PDB entry 6NUR | electron microscopy, 3.10 A resolution | chains C and D of the 4 polymer chains in the assembly

[Chain C]
Protein: NSP7
From: Human SARS coronavirus
Reference sequence: P0C6X7 (R1AB_CVHSA); residues 1-83 here correspond to UniProt positions 3837-3919 (UniProt number = residue number + 3836)
Sequence (84 residues; numbered 0 to 83; the number before each row is that of its first residue; numbering starts at 0):
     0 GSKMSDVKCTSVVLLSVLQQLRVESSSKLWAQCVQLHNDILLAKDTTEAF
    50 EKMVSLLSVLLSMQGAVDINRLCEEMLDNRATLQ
Unresolved in the structure: 0-1, 72-83
Construct notes: expression tag (0)

[Chain D]
Protein: NSP8
From: Human SARS coronavirus
Reference sequence: P0C6U8 (R1A_CVHSA); residues 1-198 here correspond to UniProt positions 3920-4117 (UniProt number = residue number + 3919)
Sequence (198 residues; row label = number of the first residue in the row):
     1 AIASEFSSLPSYAAYATAQEAYEQAVANGDSEVVLKKLKKSLNVAKSEFD
    51 RDAAMQRKLEKMADQAMTQMYKQARSEDKRAKVTSAMQTMLFTMLRKLDN
   101 DALNNIINNARDGCVPLNIIPLTTAAKLMVVVPDYGTYKNTCDGNTFTYA
   151 SALWEIQQVVDADSKIVQLSEINMDNSPNLAWPLIVTALRANSAVKLQ
Unresolved in the structure: 1-83, 193-198

[How chain C and chain D interact]
Pairs across the interface (58):
  Lys2(C) with Leu98(D), hydrogen bond (side chain-backbone)
  Asp5(C) with Lys97(D), salt bridge; Leu98(D)
  Val6(C) with Leu98(D), hydrophobic
  Cys8(C) with Met94(D)
  Thr9(C) with Leu91(D); Met94(D); Leu95(D); Leu98(D)
  Val12(C) with Met87(D); Leu91(D), hydrophobic; Met94(D), hydrophobic
  Leu13(C) with Leu91(D), hydrophobic
  Ser15(C) with Met87(D)
  Val16(C) with Met87(D), hydrophobic; Gln88(D); Leu91(D), hydrophobic
  Gln19(C) with Thr84(D); Met87(D)
  Leu28(C) with Ile119(D), hydrophobic
  Gln31(C) with Ile119(D)
  Phe49(C) with Leu98(D), hydrophobic; Asn100(D); Leu103(D), hydrophobic
  Glu50(C) with Leu122(D)
  Met52(C) with Leu103(D), hydrophobic
  Val53(C) with Ala102(D), hydrophobic; Leu103(D), hydrophobic; Ile106(D); Ile120(D), hydrophobic
  Ser54(C) with Ile119(D); Ile120(D), hydrogen bond (side chain-backbone); Leu122(D)
  Leu56(C) with Leu95(D), hydrophobic; Leu103(D), hydrophobic; Ile107(D), hydrophobic
  Ser57(C) with Pro116(D); Asn118(D); Ile119(D); Ile120(D), hydrogen bond (side chain-backbone)
  Val58(C) with Ile119(D), hydrophobic
  Leu59(C) with Gln88(D); Leu91(D), hydrophobic; Phe92(D), hydrophobic
  Leu60(C) with Ile106(D); Ile107(D); Ala110(D), hydrophobic; Val115(D)
  Ser61(C) with Pro116(D), hydrogen bond (side chain-backbone); Leu117(D)
  Gln63(C) with Val115(D)
  Asp67(C) with Gln88(D), hydrogen bond
  Ile68(C) with Phe92(D), hydrophobic; Ala110(D), hydrophobic; Arg111(D)
  Asn69(C) with Arg111(D)
  Leu71(C) with Arg96(D); Arg111(D), hydrogen bond (backbone-side chain)
Interface residues without a listed pair, chain C (30 interface residues in all): Leu35, Lys51
Interface residues without a listed pair, chain D (26 interface residues in all): Met90, Ala150

[Overview]
The interface between chain C and chain D involves 30 residues on one side and 26 on the other; the contacts
include 6 hydrogen bonds and 1 salt bridge. Polar contacts include Asp5(C)-Lys97(D), Lys2(C)-Leu98(D) and
Ser54(C)-Ile120(D).
Here chain C is NSP7 and chain D is NSP8, both from Human SARS coronavirus. Entry 6NUR (SARS-Coronavirus NSP12
bound to NSP7 and NSP8 co-factors) was determined by electron microscopy (same publication as 6NUS).
